Entry 2R0Y (X-ray diffraction, 1.75 A resolution); this record covers chains A and B.

== Chain A ==
Protein: Chromatin structure-remodeling complex protein RSC4
Source organism: Saccharomyces cerevisiae
Notes: fragment: Rsc4 tandem bromodomain (36-340)
UniProt: Q02206 (RSC4_YEAST); residue numbers follow UniProt; this construct covers 36-340
Sequence (311 residues; row label = number of the first residue in the row):
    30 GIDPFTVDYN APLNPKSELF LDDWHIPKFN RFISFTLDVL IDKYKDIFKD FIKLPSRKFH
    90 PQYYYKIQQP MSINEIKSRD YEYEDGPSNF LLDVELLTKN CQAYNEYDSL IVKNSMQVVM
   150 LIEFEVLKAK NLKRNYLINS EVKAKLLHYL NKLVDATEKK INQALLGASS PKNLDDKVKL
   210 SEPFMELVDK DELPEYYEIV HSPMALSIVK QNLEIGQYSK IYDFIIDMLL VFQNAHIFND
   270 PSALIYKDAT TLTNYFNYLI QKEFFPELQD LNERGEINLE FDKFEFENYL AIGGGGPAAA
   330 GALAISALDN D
Not modelled in the structure: 30-36, 320-340
Sequence notes: expression tag (30-35)
Modified / non-standard residues: Mse100, Mse145, Mse149, Mse214, Mse233, Mse257 (selenomethionine; parent Met)
UniProt features mapped onto this chain:
  - modified residue: Ser199 (Phosphoserine)
From the paper describing this entry:
  - mutagenesis - Y92A/Y93A: abolished growth in response to gcn5Delta
  - mutagenesis - Y225A/Y226A: unchanged growth in response to gcn5Delta
  - mutagenesis - Y92F: unchanged binding to H3K14ac peptides
  - mutagenesis - Y225F: abolished binding to H3K14ac peptides
  - mutagenesis - Y92A: increased binding to H3K14ac peptides

== Chain B ==
Protein: Histone H3 peptide
Notes: engineered mutation(s): Acetylated at K14
Sequence (13 residues; numbered 6 to 18; the number before each row is that of its first residue):
     6 TARKSTGGKA PRK
Not modelled in the structure: 6-13, 15-18
Modified / non-standard residues: Lys14 (n(6)-acetyllysine; ALY)
From the paper describing this entry:
  - post-translational modification sites: Lys14

== Chain A / chain B interface ==
Residue-residue contacts (6):
  Pro212(A) with Lys14(B)
  Leu222(A) with Lys14(B)
  Tyr225(A) with Lys14(B)
  Phe267(A) with Lys14(B)
  Asn268(A) with Lys14(B)
  Ile274(A) with Lys14(B)
Other interface residues (no listed pair), chain A (8 interface residues in all): Phe213, Ala264

== In short ==
The interface between chain A and chain B involves 8 residues on one side and 1 on the other. The paper
reports that Y92A/Y93A of chain A abolish growth in response to gcn5Delta; a modification site at Lys14(B); 5
substitutions were tested in all.
Chain A is Chromatin structure-remodeling complex protein RSC4 (Saccharomyces cerevisiae) and chain B is
Histone H3 peptide; the structure, Structure of the Rsc4 tandem bromodomain in complex with an acetylated H3
peptide, was determined by X-ray diffraction (same publication as 2R0S, 2R0V and 2R10).
